4UAZ - chains T and A of the 4 polymer chains in the assembly; structure by X-ray diffraction, 1.88 A resolution.

# Chain T
Molecule: 16-nt DNA strand
Sequence (16 nucleotides; row label = number of the first residue in the row):
     1 CCGACAGCGC ATCAGC

# Chain A
Protein: DNA polymerase beta
From: Homo sapiens
Notes: EC 2.7.7.7, 4.2.99.-
UniProtKB: P06746 (DPOLB_HUMAN); numbering as in UniProt (aligned over 1-335)
Sequence (335 residues; row label = number of the first residue in the row):
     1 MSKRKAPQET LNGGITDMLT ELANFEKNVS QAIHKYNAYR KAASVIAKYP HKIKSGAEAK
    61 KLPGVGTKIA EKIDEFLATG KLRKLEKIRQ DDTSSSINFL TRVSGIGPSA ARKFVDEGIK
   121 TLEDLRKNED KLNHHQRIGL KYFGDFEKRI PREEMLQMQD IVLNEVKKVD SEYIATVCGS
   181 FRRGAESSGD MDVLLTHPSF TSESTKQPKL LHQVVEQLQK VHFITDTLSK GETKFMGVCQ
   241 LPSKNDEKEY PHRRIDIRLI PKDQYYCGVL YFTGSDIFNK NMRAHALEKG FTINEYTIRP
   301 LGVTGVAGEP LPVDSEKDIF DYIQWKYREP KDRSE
Unresolved in the structure: 1-9, 303
Curated features (UniProtKB/Swiss-Prot):
  - region: Arg183 to Asp192 (DNA-binding)
  - active site: Lys72 (Nucleophile)
  - binding site (K(+)): Lys60, Leu62, Val65, Thr101, Val103, Ile106
  - binding site (Na(+)): Lys60, Leu62, Val65, Thr101, Val103, Ile106
  - binding site (dATP): Arg149, Ser180, Arg183, Gly189, Asp190
  - binding site (dCTP): Arg149, Ser180, Arg183, Gly189, Asp190
  - binding site (dGTP): Arg149, Ser180, Arg183, Gly189, Asp190, Asp192
  - binding site (dTTP): Arg149, Ser180, Arg183, Gly189, Asp190
  - binding site (Mg(2+)): Asp190, Asp192, Asp256
  - modified residue: Lys72 (N6-acetyllysine), Arg83 (Omega-N-methylarginine), Arg152 (Omega-N-methylarginine)
  - cross-link (Glycyl lysine isopeptide (Lys-Gly)): Lys41 (interchain with G-Cter in ubiquitin), Lys61 (interchain with G-Cter in ubiquitin), Lys81 (interchain with G-Cter in ubiquitin)
  - natural variant: Leu22 (L22P: Found in a gastric cancer sample; uncertain significance), Tyr39 (Y39C: Found in a gastric cancer sample; uncertain significance), Gly118 (G118V: Decreased DNA-directed DNA polymerase activity), Arg137 (R137Q: Decreased function in base-excision repair), Arg149 (R149I: Decreased DNA-directed DNA polymerase activity), Asp160 (D160N: Found in a gastric cancer sample; uncertain significance), Cys239 (C239R: Found in a gastric cancer sample; uncertain significance), Lys289 (K289M: Found in a colon cancer sample; uncertain significance), Asn294 (N294D: Found in a gastric cancer sample; uncertain significance), Glu295 (E295K: Found in a gastric cancer sample; uncertain significance)
  - mutagenesis: Phe25 (F25W: No effect on 5'-dRP lyase activity. Decreased ssDNA binding), His34 (H34G: Decreased 5'-dRP lyase activity. Decreased ssDNA binding), Lys35 (K35A: Decreased 5'-dRP lyase activity. Decreased ssDNA binding. Loss of 5'-dRP lyase activity; when associated with A-68 and A-72. Decreased ssDNA binding; when associated with A-68 and A-72 ...), Tyr39 (Y39F: No effect on 5'-dRP lyase activity; Y39Q: Abolishes DNA polymerase and 5'-dRP lyase activity), Lys41 (K41R: Abolishes ubiquitination; when associated with R-61 and R-81), Lys60 (K60A: Decreased 5'-dRP lyase activity. Decreased ssDNA binding), Lys61 (K61R: Abolishes ubiquitination; when associated with R-41 and R-81), Lys68 (K68A: No effect on 5'-dRP lyase activity. Decreased ssDNA binding. Loss of 5'-dRP lyase activity; when associated with A-35 and A-72. Decreased ssDNA binding; when associated with A-35 and A-72 ...), Glu71 (E71Q: No effect on 5'-dRP lyase activity. No effect on structure shown by circular dichroism. No effect on ssDNA binding), Lys72 (K72A: Severely reduced 5'-dRP lyase activity. Does not affect ssDNA binding. Loss of 5'-dRP lyase activity; when associated with A-35 and A-68. Decreased ssDNA binding ...), Glu75 (E75A: Slightly decreased 5'-dRP lyase activity. Decreased ssDNA binding. No effect on structure shown by circular dichroism), Lys81 (K81R: Abolishes ubiquitination; when associated with R-41 and R-61), 5 further mutagenesis entries in UniProt
Metal / ion sites: Mg2+ site 1: Asp190, Asp192, Asp256 (together with 8-oxo-2'-deoxyguanosine-5'-triphosphate) (shared with 2 residues of chain P); Mg2+ site 2: Asp190, Asp192 (together with 8-oxo-2'-deoxyguanosine-5'-triphosphate, pyrophosphate) (shared with 1 residue of chain P)
Ligand contacts: 8-oxo-2'-deoxyguanosine-5'-triphosphate / pyrophosphate: Arg149, Gly179, Ser180, Arg183, Ser187, Ser188, Gly189, Asp190, Asp192, Tyr271, Phe272, Thr273, Gly274, Ser275, Asp276, Asn279

# How chain T and chain A interact
Contacting residue pairs (28; chain T residue first):
  DC5(T) - His34(A)  stacking on the base
  DC5(T) - Leu287(A)  phosphate contact
  DA6(T) - Lys280(A)  salt bridge to the phosphate
  DA6(T) - Arg283(A)  hydrogen bond to the base
  DA6(T) - Ala284(A)  sugar contact
  DA6(T) - Leu287(A)  phosphate contact
  DG7(T) - Tyr271(A)  base contact
  DG7(T) - Arg283(A)  hydrogen bond to the sugar
  DG7(T) - Leu287(A)  phosphate contact
  DG7(T) - Thr292(A)  hydrogen bond to the phosphate
  DG7(T) - Ile293(A)  sugar contact
  DG7(T) - Asn294(A)  phosphate contact
  DC8(T) - Asn294(A)  hydrogen bond to the phosphate
  DC8(T) - Glu295(A)  sugar contact
  DC8(T) - Arg299(A)  salt bridge to the phosphate
  DG9(T) - Thr233(A)  phosphate contact
  DG9(T) - Lys234(A)  phosphate contact
  DG9(T) - Arg258(A)  sugar contact
  DG9(T) - Tyr296(A)  hydrogen bond to the phosphate
  DC10(T) - Ser229(A)  phosphate contact
  DC10(T) - Lys230(A)  hydrogen bond to the phosphate
  DC10(T) - Gly231(A)  phosphate contact
  DC10(T) - Glu232(A)  hydrogen bond to the phosphate
  DC10(T) - Thr233(A)  hydrogen bond to the phosphate
  DC10(T) - Lys234(A)  hydrogen bond to the phosphate
  DA11(T) - Ser229(A)  sugar contact
  DA11(T) - Lys230(A)  hydrogen bond to the phosphate
  DT12(T) - Asn133(A)  phosphate contact
Interface residues without a listed pair, chain A (21 interface residues in all): His134

# Overview
The interface between chain T and chain A involves 8 residues on one side and 21 on the other, with 10
hydrogen bonds, 2 salt bridges and 1 aromatic stacking contact. Among the polar pairs are DA6(T)-Arg283(A),
DG7(T)-Arg283(A) and DG7(T)-Thr292(A).
Chain T is a 16-nt DNA strand and chain A is DNA polymerase beta (Homo sapiens); the structure, DNA polymerase
beta reactant complex with a templating adenine and incoming 8-oxodGTP, 20 s, was determined by X-ray
diffraction (same publication as 4UAW, 4UAY, 4UB1, 4UB2, 4UB3, 4UB4 and 3 further entries).
